Entry 7DZV (X-ray diffraction, 1.60 A resolution); this record covers chain A.

== Chain A ==
Molecule: DLH domain-containing protein
From: Rhizobacter gummiphilus
Notes: fragment: PET hydrolase
Reference sequence: A0A1W6L588 (A0A1W6L588_9BURK); residues 27-292 here = UniProt positions 27-292
Chain sequence (268 residues; numbered 27 to 294; the number before each row is that of its first residue):
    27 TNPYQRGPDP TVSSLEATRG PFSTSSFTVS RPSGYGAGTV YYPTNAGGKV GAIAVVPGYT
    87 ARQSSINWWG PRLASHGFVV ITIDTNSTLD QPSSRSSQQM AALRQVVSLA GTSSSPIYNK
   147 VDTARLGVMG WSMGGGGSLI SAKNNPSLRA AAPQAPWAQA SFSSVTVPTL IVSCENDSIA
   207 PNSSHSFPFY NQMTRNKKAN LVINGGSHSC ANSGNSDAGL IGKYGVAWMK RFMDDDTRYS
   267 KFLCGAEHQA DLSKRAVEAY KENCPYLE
Construct notes: engineered mutation A186 (Glu in A0A1W6L588); expression tag (293-294)
Disulfide bonds: C200-C236, C270-C290

== In short ==
Chain A is DLH domain-containing protein (Rhizobacter gummiphilus); the structure, Cyrstal structure of PETase
E186A mutant from Rhizobacter gummiphilus, was determined by X-ray diffraction, deposited together with 7DZT
and 7DZU.
